PDB entry 9MIH | electron microscopy, 3.90 A resolution | chains J and K of the 14 polymer chains in the assembly

[Chain J]
Protein: RM20A3 heavy chain Fv
From: Macaca mulatta
Sequence (125 residues; each row starts with the number of its first residue; a row labelled like 82A-82C holds insertion residues (82A, then the next letters in order)):
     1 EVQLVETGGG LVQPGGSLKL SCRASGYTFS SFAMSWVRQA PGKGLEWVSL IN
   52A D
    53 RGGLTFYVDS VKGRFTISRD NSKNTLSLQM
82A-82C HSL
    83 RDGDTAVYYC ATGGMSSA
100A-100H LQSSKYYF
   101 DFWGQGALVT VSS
Not modelled in the structure: 113
Cystine bridges: Cys22-Cys92

[Chain K]
Protein: RM20A3 light chain Fv
From: Macaca mulatta
Sequence (128 residues; numbered 3 to 126 plus 5 insertion-coded residues; 1 number in that range is skipped by the numbering (no residue carries it; nothing is unmodelled there); the number before each row is that of its first residue; a row labelled like 27A-27C holds insertion residues (27A, then the next letters in order)):
     3 ALTQPPS
    11 VSGSPGQSVT ISCTGTS
27A-27C SDI
    28 GSYNYVSWYQ QHPGKAPKLM IYDVTQRPSG VSDRFSGSKS GNTASLTISG LQADDEADYY
    88 CSAYAGRQ
95A-95B TF
    96 YIFGGGTRLT VLGQPKASPT VTLFPPSSEE L
Not modelled in the structure: 108-126
Cystine bridges: Cys23-Cys88

[Interface between chain J and chain K]
Contacting residue pairs - 34 pairs, chain J then chain K:
  Gln39(J) - Gln38(K)  hydrogen bond
  Gln39(J) - Tyr87(K)
  Lys43(J) - Tyr87(K)
  Gly44(J) - Tyr87(K)
  Leu45(J) - Pro44(K)  hydrophobic
  Leu45(J) - Tyr87(K)  hydrophobic
  Leu45(J) - Phe98(K)
  Glu46(J) - Phe98(K)
  Trp47(J) - Phe95B(K)  hydrophobic
  Trp47(J) - Tyr96(K)
  Trp47(J) - Phe98(K)
  Leu50(J) - Phe95B(K)  hydrophobic
  Leu50(J) - Tyr96(K)  hydrophobic
  Phe58(J) - Phe95B(K)  hydrophobic
  Tyr91(J) - Ala43(K)  hydrophobic
  Tyr91(J) - Pro44(K)
  Gly96(J) - Tyr96(K)  hydrogen bond (backbone-side chain)
  Ser100D(J) - Tyr32(K)  hydrogen bond
  Tyr100F(J) - Tyr32(K)
  Tyr100F(J) - Tyr91(K)  hydrophobic
  Tyr100F(J) - Tyr96(K)
  Tyr100G(J) - Ser34(K)
  Tyr100G(J) - Tyr36(K)
  Tyr100G(J) - Leu46(K)  hydrophobic
  Tyr100G(J) - Tyr49(K)  hydrophobic
  Tyr100G(J) - Tyr96(K)
  Phe100H(J) - Tyr36(K)  hydrogen bond (backbone-side chain)
  Phe100H(J) - Leu46(K)
  Phe100H(J) - Tyr96(K)  hydrophobic
  Phe100H(J) - Phe98(K)  hydrophobic
  Asp101(J) - Leu46(K)
  Trp103(J) - Tyr36(K)
  Trp103(J) - Pro44(K)
  Gly104(J) - Ala43(K)
Also at the interface, not in a pair above, chain J (21 interface residues in all): Val37, Asp61, Lys100E, Phe102
Also at the interface, not in a pair above, chain K (16 interface residues in all): Asp50, Gln95, Thr95A

[In short]
Chain J and chain K form an interface of 21 and 16 residues respectively, with 4 hydrogen bonds. Polar pairs
include Gln39(J)-Gln38(K), Gly96(J)-Tyr96(K) and Ser100D(J)-Tyr32(K).
Chain J is RM20A3 heavy chain Fv and chain K is RM20A3 light chain Fv, both from Macaca mulatta; the
structure, 273-4D01 Fab in complex with HIV-1 BG505 SOSIP Env trimer and RM20A3 Fab, was determined by
electron microscopy (same publication as 9MIA, 9MIB, 9MIC, 9MID, 9MIF, 9MII and 4 further entries).
